PDB entry 1PH3 | X-ray diffraction, 2.30 A resolution | chains D and B of the 5 polymer chains in the assembly

Chain D:
Molecule: 12-nt DNA strand
Sequence (12 nucleotides; row label = number of the first residue in the row):
     1 GGGGTTTTGG TG

Chain B:
Protein: Telomere-binding protein beta subunit
From: Sterkiella nova
Reference sequence: P16458 (TEBB_OXYNO); residue numbers follow UniProt; this construct covers 9-224
Chain sequence (216 residues; numbered 9 to 224; the number before each row is that of its first residue):
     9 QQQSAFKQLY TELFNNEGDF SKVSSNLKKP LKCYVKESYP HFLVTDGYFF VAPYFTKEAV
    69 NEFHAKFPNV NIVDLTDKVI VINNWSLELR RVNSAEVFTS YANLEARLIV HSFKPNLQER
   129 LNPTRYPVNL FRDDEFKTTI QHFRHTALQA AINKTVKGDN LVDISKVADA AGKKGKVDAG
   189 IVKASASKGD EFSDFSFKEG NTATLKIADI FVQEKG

How chain D and chain B interact:
Residue-residue contacts - 12 pairs, chain D then chain B:
  DG4(D) / Tyr-134(B)  stacking on the base
  DT5(D) / Tyr-134(B)  hydrogen bond to the phosphate
  DT6(D) / Glu-45(B)  base contact
  DG9(D) / Glu-45(B)  hydrogen bond to the base
  DG9(D) / His-49(B)  base contact
  DG9(D) / Leu-51(B)  base contact
  DG9(D) / Phe-106(B)  stacking on the base
  DG10(D) / Ser-102(B)  hydrogen bond to the base
  DG10(D) / Phe-106(B)  phosphate contact
  DG10(D) / Tyr-109(B)  base contact
  DG10(D) / Arg-140(B)  salt bridge to the phosphate
  DG10(D) / Lys-145(B)  hydrogen bond to the base
Also at the interface, not in a pair above, chain B (14 interface residues in all): Pro-48, Phe-58, Ala-103, Ser-108, Asn-137

In short:
The interface between chain D and chain B involves 5 residues on one side and 14 on the other; the contacts
include 4 hydrogen bonds, 1 salt bridge and 2 aromatic stacking contacts. Polar contacts include
DG9(D)/Glu-45(B), DG10(D)/Ser-102(B) and DG10(D)/Lys-145(B).
Here chain D is a 12-nt DNA strand and chain B is Telomere-binding protein beta subunit (Sterkiella nova).
Entry 1PH3 (Crystal structure of the oxytricha nova telomere end-binding protein complexed with noncognate
ssdna ggggttttggtg) was determined by X-ray diffraction (same publication as 1PA6, 1PH1, 1PH2, 1PH5, 1PH6,
1PH7 and 3 further entries).
